Entry 4QZ2 (X-ray diffraction, 2.70 A resolution); this record covers chains B and C of the 28 polymer chains in the assembly.

Chain B:
Molecule: Proteasome subunit alpha type-3
Organism: Saccharomyces cerevisiae
Notes: EC 3.4.25.1
Reference sequence: P23638 (PSA3_YEAST); residues 0-257 here correspond to UniProt positions 1-258 (UniProt number = residue number + 1)
Chain sequence (258 residues; numbered 0 to 257; the number before each row is that of its first residue; numbering starts at 0):
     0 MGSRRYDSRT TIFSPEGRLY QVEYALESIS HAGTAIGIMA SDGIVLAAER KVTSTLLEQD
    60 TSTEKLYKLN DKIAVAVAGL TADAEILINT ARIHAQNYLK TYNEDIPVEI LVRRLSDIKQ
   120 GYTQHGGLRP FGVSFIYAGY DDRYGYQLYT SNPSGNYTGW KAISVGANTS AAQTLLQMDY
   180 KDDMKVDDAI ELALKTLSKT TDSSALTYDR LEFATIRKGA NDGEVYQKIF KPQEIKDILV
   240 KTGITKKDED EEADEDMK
Unresolved in the structure: 0, 245-257
UniProt features mapped onto this chain:
  - cross-link (Glycyl lysine isopeptide (Lys-Gly)): Lys99 (interchain with G-Cter in ubiquitin), Lys198 (interchain with G-Cter in ubiquitin), Lys230 (interchain with G-Cter in ubiquitin)

Chain C:
Molecule: Proteasome subunit alpha type-4
Organism: Saccharomyces cerevisiae
Notes: EC 3.4.25.1
Reference sequence: P40303 (PSA4_YEAST); residues -1 to 252 here correspond to UniProt positions 1-254 (UniProt number = residue number + 2)
Chain sequence (254 residues; numbered -1 to 252; the number before each row is that of its first residue; numbers below 1 keep their minus sign (Met-1 is residue -1)):
    -1 MSGYDRALSI FSPDGHIFQV EYALEAVKRG TCAVGVKGKN CVVLGCERRS TLKLQDTRIT
    59 PSKVSKIDSH VVLSFSGLNA DSRILIEKAR VEAQSHRLTL EDPVTVEYLT RYVAGVQQRY
   119 TQSGGVRPFG VSTLIAGFDP RDDEPKLYQT EPSGIYSSWS AQTIGRNSKT VREFLEKNYD
   179 RKEPPATVEE CVKLTVRSLL EVVQTGAKNI EITVVKPDSD IVALSSEEIN QYVTQIEQEK
   239 QEQQEQDKKK KSNH
Unresolved in the structure: -1 to 0, 241-252
UniProt features mapped onto this chain:
  - modified residue: Thr58 (Phosphothreonine)

Chain B / chain C interface:
Residue-residue contacts (74):
  Arg3(B) - Arg4(C)
  Asp6(B) - Tyr2(C)  hydrogen bond
  Asp6(B) - Arg4(C)  salt bridge
  Arg8(B) - Arg4(C)
  Thr10(B) - Leu6(C)
  Thr10(B) - Arg125(C)
  Ile11(B) - Leu6(C)  hydrophobic
  Ile11(B) - Gln17(C)
  Phe12(B) - Gln17(C)  hydrogen bond (backbone-side chain)
  Phe12(B) - Tyr20(C)  hydrophobic
  Phe12(B) - Ala21(C)  hydrophobic
  Phe12(B) - Leu76(C)  hydrophobic
  Phe12(B) - Arg125(C)
  Phe12(B) - Pro126(C)
  Phe12(B) - Gly128(C)
  Ser13(B) - Tyr20(C)
  Pro14(B) - Tyr20(C)  hydrophobic
  Pro14(B) - Glu23(C)
  Glu15(B) - Glu23(C)
  Glu15(B) - Arg27(C)  hydrogen bond (backbone-side chain)
  Gly16(B) - Tyr20(C)
  Gly16(B) - Glu23(C)
  Gly16(B) - Ala24(C)
  Gly16(B) - Arg27(C)
  Arg17(B) - Arg27(C)
  Leu18(B) - Arg125(C)
  Met38(B) - Asp54(C)
  Met38(B) - Arg56(C)
  Arg112(B) - Arg81(C)
  Ser115(B) - Arg81(C)  hydrogen bond (backbone-side chain)
  Asp116(B) - Arg81(C)  salt bridge
  Asp116(B) - Ile82(C)
  Gln119(B) - Ala78(C)
  Gln119(B) - Asp79(C)
  Gln119(B) - Ile82(C)
  Thr122(B) - Arg125(C)  hydrogen bond (backbone-side chain)
  Gln123(B) - Tyr118(C)
  Gln123(B) - Gly123(C)
  Gln123(B) - Val124(C)
  Gln123(B) - Arg125(C)  hydrogen bond (backbone-backbone)
  Gln123(B) - Phe127(C)
  His124(B) - Gly123(C)
  His124(B) - Val124(C)
  Gly125(B) - Tyr2(C)
  Gly125(B) - Gly123(C)
  Gly126(B) - Tyr2(C)
  Tyr143(B) - Arg56(C)  hydrogen bond (backbone-side chain)
  Tyr143(B) - Ile57(C)  hydrophobic
  Tyr145(B) - Arg56(C)  hydrogen bond (backbone-side chain)
  Gln146(B) - Ile57(C)
  Leu147(B) - Ile57(C)
  Tyr148(B) - Ile57(C)
  Ser153(B) - Ala78(C)
  Gly154(B) - Ala78(C)
  Gly154(B) - Arg81(C)  hydrogen bond (backbone-side chain)
  Asn155(B) - Asn77(C)
  Asn155(B) - Ala78(C)
  Tyr156(B) - Pro59(C)  hydrophobic
  Tyr156(B) - Arg81(C)
  Gly158(B) - Gln53(C)
  Gly158(B) - Asp54(C)  hydrogen bond (backbone-backbone)
  Gly158(B) - Ile57(C)
  Gly158(B) - Thr58(C)  hydrogen bond (backbone-side chain)
  Trp159(B) - Lys51(C)
  Trp159(B) - Leu52(C)
  Trp159(B) - Gln53(C)
  Trp159(B) - Asp54(C)
  Lys160(B) - Leu52(C)  hydrogen bond (backbone-backbone)
  Lys160(B) - Gln53(C)
  Lys160(B) - Asp54(C)
  Ala161(B) - Leu52(C)
  Leu175(B) - Leu52(C)
  Gln176(B) - Lys51(C)
  Gln176(B) - Leu52(C)
Also at the interface, not in a pair above, chain B (40 interface residues in all): Thr157, Gln172, Tyr179
Also at the interface, not in a pair above, chain C (31 interface residues in all): Leu50

Overview:
40 residues of chain B face 31 of chain C across their interface, with 12 hydrogen bonds and 2 salt bridges.
Among the polar pairs are Asp6(B)-Arg4(C), Asp116(B)-Arg81(C) and Asp6(B)-Tyr2(C).
Chain B is Proteasome subunit alpha type-3 and chain C is Proteasome subunit alpha type-4, both from
Saccharomyces cerevisiae; the structure, yCP beta5-M45I mutant in complex with the epoxyketone inhibitor ONX
0914, was determined by X-ray diffraction (same publication as 4QUX, 4QUY, 4QV0, 4QV1, 4QV3, 4QV4 and 42
further entries).
